PDB entry 6XT9 | electron microscopy, 3.80 A resolution | chains H and I of the 5 polymer chains in the assembly

Chain H:
Molecule: Tetratricopeptide repeat domain 8 isoform 2
Source organism: Homo sapiens
UniProtKB: A0A0C4DGY3 (A0A0C4DGY3_HUMAN); residue numbers follow UniProt; this construct covers 1-505
Amino-acid sequence (517 residues; numbered -11 to 505; the number before each row is that of its first residue; numbers below 1 keep their minus sign (Met-11 is residue -11)):
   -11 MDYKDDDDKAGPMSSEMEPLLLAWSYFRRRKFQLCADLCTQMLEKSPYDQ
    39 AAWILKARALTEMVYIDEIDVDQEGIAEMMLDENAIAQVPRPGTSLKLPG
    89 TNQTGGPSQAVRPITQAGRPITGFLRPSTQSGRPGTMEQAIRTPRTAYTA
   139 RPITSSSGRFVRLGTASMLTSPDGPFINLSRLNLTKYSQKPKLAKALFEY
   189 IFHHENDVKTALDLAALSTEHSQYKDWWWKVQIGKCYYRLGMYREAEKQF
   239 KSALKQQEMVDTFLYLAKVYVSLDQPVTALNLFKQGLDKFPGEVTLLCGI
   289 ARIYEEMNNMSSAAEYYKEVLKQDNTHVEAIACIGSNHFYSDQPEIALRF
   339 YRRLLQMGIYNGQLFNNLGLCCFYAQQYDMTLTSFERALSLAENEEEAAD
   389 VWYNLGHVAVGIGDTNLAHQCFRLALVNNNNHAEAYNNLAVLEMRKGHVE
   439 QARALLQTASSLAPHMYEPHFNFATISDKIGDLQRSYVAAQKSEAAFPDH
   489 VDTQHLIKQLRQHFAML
Disordered / not traced: -11 to 4, 78-180
Sequence notes: initiating methionine (-11); expression tag (-10 to 0)
From the paper describing this entry:
  - disease-associated variants - Q439H, Q445K: decreased binding to Bardet-Biedl syndrome 1 protein (proposed by the authors, not directly observed)

Chain I:
Molecule: Protein PTHB1
Source organism: Homo sapiens
UniProtKB: Q3SYG4 (PTHB1_HUMAN); residues 1-887 here = UniProt positions 1-887
Amino-acid sequence (887 residues; numbered 1 to 887; the number before each row is that of its first residue):
     1 MSLFKARDWWSTILGDKEEFDQGCLCLANVDNSGNGQDKIIVGSFMGYLR
    51 IFSPHPAKTGDGAQAEDLLLEVDLRDPVLQVEVGKFVSGTEMLHLAVLHS
   101 RKLCVYSVSGTLGNVEHGNQCQMKLMYEHNLQRTACNMTYGSFGGVKGRD
   151 LICIQSMDGMLMVFEQESYAFGRFLPGFLLPGPLAYSSRTDSFLTVSSCQ
   201 QVESYKYQVLAFATDADKRQETEQQKLGSGKRLVVDWTLNIGEQALDICI
   251 VSFNQSASSVFVLGERNFFCLKDNGQIRFMKKLDWSPSCFLPYCSVSEGT
   301 INTLIGNHNNMLHIYQDVTLKWATQLPHIPVAVRVGCLHDLKGVIVTLSD
   351 DGHLQCSYLGTDPSLFQAPNVQSRELNYDELDVEMKELQKIIKDVNKSQG
   401 VWPMTEREDDLNVSVVVSPNFDSVSQATDVEVGTDLVPSVTVKVTLQNRV
   451 ILQKAKLSVYVQPPLELTCDQFTFEFMTPDLTRTVSFSVYLKRSYTPSEL
   501 EGNAVVSYSRPTDRNPDGIPRVIQCKFRLPLKLICLPGQPSKTASHKITI
   551 DTNKSPVSLLSLFPGFASQSDDDQVNVMGFHFLGGARITVLASKTSQRYR
   601 IQSEQFEDLWLITNELILRLQEYFEKQGVKDFACSFSGSIPLQEYFELID
   651 HHFELRINGEKLEELLSERAVQFRAIQRRLLARFKDKTPAPLQHLDTLLD
   701 GTYKQVIALADAVEENQGNLFQSFTRLKSATHLVILLIALWQKLSADQVA
   751 ILEAAFLPLQEDTQELGWEETVDAAISHLLKTCLSKSSKEQALNLNSQLN
   801 IPKDTSQLKKHITLLCDRLSKGGRLCLSTDAAAPQTMVMPGGCTTIPESD
   851 LEERSVEQDSTELFTNHRHLTAETPRPEVSPLQGVSE
Disordered / not traced: 1-8, 210-232, 254-255, 801-887
Swiss-Prot annotation at these positions:
  - site: Gly141 (Critical for protein stability)
  - natural variant: Gly141 (G141R: In BBS9), Ala455 (A455T; A455V)
  - mutagenesis: Ser142 (S142G: Fails to restore protein stability; when associated with pathogenic variant BBS9 R-141), Tyr186 (Y186A: Fails to restore protein stability; when associated with pathogenic variant BBS9 R-141)
From the paper describing this entry:
  - disease-associated variants - Q325R (citing earlier work)

Chain H / chain I interface:
Contacting residue pairs (55):
  Met5(H) with Thr134(I)
  Leu8(H) with Met157(I), hydrophobic
  Leu9(H) with Leu79(I), hydrophobic; Ala135(I); Met157(I), hydrophobic
  Leu10(H) with Glu19(I)
  Trp12(H) with Cys136(I), hydrophobic; Leu180(I); Pro181(I)
  Ser13(H) with Phe45(I)
  Tyr14(H) with Glu19(I), hydrogen bond
  Phe15(H) with Glu265(I)
  Arg16(H) with Asp21(I), salt bridge; Gln22(I), hydrogen bond; Leu246(I)
  Arg17(H) with Phe20(I), hydrogen bond (side chain-backbone); Asp21(I); Phe45(I); Asp350(I), salt bridge
  Arg18(H) with Ser286(I), hydrogen bond; His308(I)
  Lys19(H) with Asp350(I), salt bridge
  Ile42(H) with Leu180(I), hydrophobic
  Arg46(H) with Gln244(I)
  Tyr53(H) with Arg266(I)
  Leu181(H) with Leu179(I)
  Ala182(H) with Leu179(I)
  Lys197(H) with Phe684(I), hydrogen bond (side chain-backbone); Lys685(I); Asp686(I), salt bridge
  Lys213(H) with Asn240(I)
  Trp215(H) with Asn240(I), hydrogen bond (side chain-backbone); Ile241(I); Gly242(I)
  Trp216(H) with Gln200(I); Asn240(I)
  Tyr225(H) with Lys687(I), hydrogen bond
  Met230(H) with Leu681(I); Phe684(I)
  Glu233(H) with Lys687(I), salt bridge
  Gln245(H) with Ile277(I)
  Met247(H) with Ile241(I); Phe269(I), hydrophobic; Met280(I), hydrophobic
  Val248(H) with Met280(I), hydrophobic
  Glu281(H) with Lys282(I)
  Gln311(H) with Thr319(I)
  Asp312(H) with Leu320(I)
  Thr314(H) with Leu320(I)
  Arg340(H) with Val383(I); Glu384(I); Met385(I)
  Gln344(H) with Asp382(I), hydrogen bond (side chain-backbone)
  Met345(H) with Gln325(I)
  Met368(H) with Lys386(I)
Interface residues without a listed pair, chain H (45 interface residues in all): Glu6, Ala39, Glu50, Tyr188, Asp201, Asp214, Glu246, Val282, Thr283, Asn313
Interface residues without a listed pair, chain I (45 interface residues in all): Pro77, Leu239, Lys281, Lys321
From the paper, about this interface:
  - interface residues, chain I: Gln325(I)

In short:
Chain H and chain I each contribute 45 residues to their interface; the contacts include 8 hydrogen bonds and
5 salt bridges. Among the polar pairs are Arg16(H)-Asp21(I), Arg17(H)-Asp350(I) and Lys19(H)-Asp350(I). The
paper reports that Q439H and Q445K of chain H reduce binding to Bardet-Biedl syndrome 1 protein; the interface
residue Gln325(I).
Here chain H is Tetratricopeptide repeat domain 8 isoform 2 and chain I is Protein PTHB1, both from Homo
sapiens. Entry 6XT9 (Subunits BBS 1,4,8,9,18 of the human BBSome complex) was determined by electron
microscopy (same publication as 6XTB).
